Entry 6K91 (X-ray diffraction, 2.00 A resolution); this record covers chains A and B.

# Chain A (and B)
Protein: Pyridoxal kinase, putative
From: Leishmania donovani (strain BPK282A1)
Notes: chain B of this document is another copy of the same molecule, construct and numbering; everything in this record applies to it too
UniProtKB: E9BLM4 (E9BLM4_LEIDB); numbering as in UniProt (aligned over 1-302)
Chain sequence (322 residues; each row starts with the number of its first residue; numbers below 1 keep their minus sign (Met-19 is residue -19)):
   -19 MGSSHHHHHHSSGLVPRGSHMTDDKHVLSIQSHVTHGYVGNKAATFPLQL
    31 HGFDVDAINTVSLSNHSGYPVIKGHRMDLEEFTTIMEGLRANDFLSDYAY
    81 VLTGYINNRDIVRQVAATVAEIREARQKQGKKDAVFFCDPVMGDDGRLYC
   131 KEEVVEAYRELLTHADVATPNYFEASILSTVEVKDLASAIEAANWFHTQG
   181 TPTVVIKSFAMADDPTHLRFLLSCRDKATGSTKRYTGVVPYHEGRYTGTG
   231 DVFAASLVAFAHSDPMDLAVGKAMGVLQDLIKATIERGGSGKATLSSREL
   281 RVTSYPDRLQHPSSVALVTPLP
Disordered / not traced: -19 to 2, 191-192, 206-208 (chain B: -19 to 2, 267-277)
Construct notes: initiating methionine (-19); expression tag (-18 to 0)
Ion coordination: Ca2+ site 1: Asp124 (together with ADP, phosphate ion); Ca2+ site 2: Asp124, Tyr226; Ca2+ site 3: Glu136, Glu140, Asp244; Ca2+ site 4: Thr143, Gly180
Residues lining bound ligands:
  - ADP (adenosine-5'-diphosphate): Asp124, Asn151, Lys187, Ser188, Leu198, Val219, Pro220, Tyr221, His222, Gly224, Tyr226, Thr229, Gly230, Phe233, Met254, Leu257, Gln258, Ile261
  - 4,5-bis(hydroxymethyl)-2-methyl-pyridin-3-ol (UEG): Ser12, Val14, Val19, Gly20, Leu43, His46, Ser47, Tyr85, Val121, Tyr129, Thr227, Gly228, Asp231

# How chain A and chain B interact
Residue-residue contacts (69; chain A residue first):
  His13(A) - Ala37(B)  hydrogen bond (side chain-backbone)
  His13(A) - Asn39(B)
  Thr15(A) - Leu8(B)
  Thr15(A) - Asp36(B)
  Thr15(A) - Ala37(B)  hydrogen bond (side chain-backbone)
  Thr15(A) - Ile38(B)
  His16(A) - Asp36(B)
  His16(A) - Phe74(B)
  Tyr18(A) - Asp34(B)  hydrogen bond
  Lys22(A) - Val35(B)  hydrogen bond (side chain-backbone)
  Lys22(A) - Asp36(B)  salt bridge
  Phe26(A) - Phe26(B)  hydrophobic
  Phe26(A) - Gln29(B)
  Gln29(A) - Phe26(B)
  Gln29(A) - Thr283(B)
  Leu30(A) - Leu30(B)  hydrophobic
  Asp34(A) - Tyr18(B)  hydrogen bond
  Val35(A) - Lys22(B)
  Asp36(A) - Thr15(B)
  Asp36(A) - His16(B)  salt bridge
  Ala37(A) - His13(B)  hydrogen bond (backbone-side chain)
  Ala37(A) - Thr15(B)  hydrogen bond (backbone-side chain)
  Ile38(A) - Thr15(B)
  Asn39(A) - His13(B)
  Asn39(A) - Asn39(B)
  Ser42(A) - Ile65(B)
  Leu43(A) - Ile65(B)
  Ser44(A) - Ile65(B)
  Ser44(A) - Gly68(B)
  Ser44(A) - Leu69(B)
  Asn45(A) - Asn72(B)  hydrogen bond
  Asn45(A) - Phe74(B)
  Tyr49(A) - Asn72(B)
  Tyr49(A) - Phe74(B)  hydrophobic
  Pro50(A) - Asn72(B)
  Val51(A) - Ala71(B)  hydrophobic
  Val51(A) - Asn72(B)  hydrogen bond (backbone-side chain)
  Lys53(A) - Thr64(B)
  Lys53(A) - Ile65(B)
  Lys53(A) - Glu67(B)
  Lys53(A) - Gly68(B)
  Gly54(A) - Thr64(B)
  Gly54(A) - Ile65(B)
  His55(A) - His55(B)
  His55(A) - Glu61(B)  salt bridge
  Glu61(A) - His55(B)  salt bridge
  Thr64(A) - Lys53(B)
  Thr64(A) - Gly54(B)
  Ile65(A) - Ser42(B)
  Ile65(A) - Leu43(B)
  Ile65(A) - Ser44(B)
  Ile65(A) - Lys53(B)
  Ile65(A) - Gly54(B)
  Glu67(A) - Lys53(B)
  Gly68(A) - Ser44(B)
  Gly68(A) - Lys53(B)
  Leu69(A) - Ser44(B)
  Ala71(A) - Val51(B)  hydrophobic
  Asn72(A) - Asn45(B)  hydrogen bond
  Asn72(A) - Tyr49(B)
  Asn72(A) - Pro50(B)
  Asn72(A) - Val51(B)  hydrogen bond (side chain-backbone)
  Phe74(A) - His16(B)
  Phe74(A) - Asn45(B)
  Phe74(A) - Tyr49(B)  hydrophobic
  Ser276(A) - Phe74(B)
  Thr283(A) - Gln29(B)
  Thr283(A) - Phe33(B)
  Thr283(A) - Asp34(B)  hydrogen bond
Also at the interface, not in a pair above, chain A (39 interface residues in all): Leu8, Phe33, Asp77, Tyr78
Also at the interface, not in a pair above, chain B (39 interface residues in all): Gly32, Asp77, Tyr78

# Overview
The chain A/chain B interface involves 39 residues from each chain; the contacts include 12 hydrogen bonds and
4 salt bridges. Polar contacts include Lys22(A)-Asp36(B), Asp36(A)-His16(B) and His55(A)-Glu61(B). Ligands of
chain A: ADP and 4,5-bis(hydroxymethyl)-2-methyl-pyridin-3-ol. Asp124(A) and Tyr226(A) coordinate Ca2+ site 2.
Chain A and chain B are both Pyridoxal kinase, putative (Leishmania donovani (strain BPK282A1)); the
structure, Pyridoxal Kinase from Leishmania donovani in complex with ADP and Pyridoxine, was determined by
X-ray diffraction together with 6K8Z, 6K90 and 6K92 from the same study.
